PDB entry 8AB8 | electron microscopy, 2.60 A resolution | chains C and D of the 20 polymer chains in the assembly

# Chain C
Name: Cytochrome b
From: Yarrowia lipolytica
UniProt: Q9B6D0 (CYB_YARLI); residue numbers follow UniProt; this construct covers 1-385
Sequence (385 residues; numbered 1 to 385; the number before each row is that of its first residue):
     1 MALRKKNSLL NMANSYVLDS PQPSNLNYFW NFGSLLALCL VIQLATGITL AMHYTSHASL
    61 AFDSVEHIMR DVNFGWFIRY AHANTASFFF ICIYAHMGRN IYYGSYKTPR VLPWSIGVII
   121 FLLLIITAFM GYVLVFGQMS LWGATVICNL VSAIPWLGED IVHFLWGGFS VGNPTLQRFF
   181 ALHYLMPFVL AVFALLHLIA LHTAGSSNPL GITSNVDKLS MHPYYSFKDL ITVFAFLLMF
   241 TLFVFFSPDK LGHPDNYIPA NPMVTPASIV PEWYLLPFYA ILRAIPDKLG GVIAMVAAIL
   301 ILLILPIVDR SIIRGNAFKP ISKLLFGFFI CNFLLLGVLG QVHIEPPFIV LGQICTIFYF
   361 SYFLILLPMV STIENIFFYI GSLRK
Unresolved in the structure: 384-385
Metal / ion sites: heme Fe site 1: His82, His183; heme Fe site 2: His96, His197
Ligand contacts:
  - decylubiquinone (DCQ; 2-decyl-5,6-dimethoxy-3-methylcyclohexa-2,5-diene-1,4-dione): Leu122, Ile125, Trp142, Gly143, Val146, Ile147, Leu150, Ile269, Val270, Pro271, Leu275, Tyr279, Leu282, Met295, Val296, Ile299
  - heme (HEM), molecule 1: Trp30, Gly33, Ser34, Leu36, Ala37, Phe89, Ile93, His96, Met97, Arg99, Asn100, Ser105, Arg110, Pro113, Trp114, Gly117, Val118, Ile120, Phe121, Leu190, Ala194, His197, Leu198, Leu201, Ser206, Ser207
  - heme (HEM), molecule 2: Leu40, Gln43, Leu44, Gly47, Ile48, Leu50, Ala51, Tyr54, Val65, Arg79, His82, Ala83, Ala86, Phe89, Leu124, Thr127, Ala128, Gly131, Tyr132, Leu134, Val135, Phe180, His183, Tyr184, Pro187, Leu190, Tyr274
  - 1,2-diacyl-sn-glycero-3-phosphocholine (PC1): Asn27, Phe29, Tyr94, Ala95, Gly98, Arg99, Tyr102, Tyr103, Pro209, Ala317, Lys323, Phe326, Gly327, Ile330, Cys331, Phe333
  - phosphatidylethanolamine (PTY), molecule 1: Ser34, Ala37, Leu38, Val41, His222, Pro223, Ser226, Phe227, Asp229, Leu230, Val233, Phe234
  - phosphatidylethanolamine (PTY), molecule 2: Ile42, Phe74, Phe77, Phe234, Leu237, Phe240, Phe245
Swiss-Prot annotation at these positions:
  - binding site (heme b): His82, His96, His183, His197
  - binding site (a ubiquinone): His202

# Chain D
Name: YALI0A17468p
From: Yarrowia lipolytica
UniProt: Q6CGP7 (Q6CGP7_YARLI); residue numbers follow UniProt; this construct covers 1-330
Sequence (330 residues; row label = number of the first residue in the row):
     1 MRRRRIGVWP ENRRVSRLWV SLSPRSCVTC PVPTNQNPPI NNHHTPILTQ MFKAIPLRQA
    61 LLGISSAVCA GATTTYYYTT KAEAMTAAEH GLHPAEYPWP QNGMLSTFDH ASLRRGYQVY
   121 KEVCAACHSL DRIAWRNLVG VTHTTDEAKA FAEELEYDDE PDDEGNPRKR PGKLADYIPG
   181 PYPNEQAARA ANQGALPPDL SLIAKARHGG ADYIFALLTG YPDEPPAGVV LAPGMNYNPY
   241 FPGGGIGMAR TLFDGVVEYE DGTPATTSQM AKDVAAFLTW AAEPEHDERK KLGLKAIIVI
   301 SAMLGLSVYI KKFKWSPIKN RKFIYNPPKN
Unresolved in the structure: 1-84, 329-330
Metal / ion sites: heme c Fe: His128, Met248
Ligand contacts:
  - heme c (HEC): Val119, Val123, Cys124, Cys127, His128, Asn192, Ala195, Leu196, Pro197, Pro198, Leu200, Ile203, Arg207, Tyr213, Ile214, Leu217, Leu218, Phe241, Ile246, Gly247, Met248, Thr251, Leu252, Val274, Leu278
  - phosphatidylethanolamine (PTY): Leu292, Lys295, Ala296, Val299, Ile300, Met303

# Chain C / chain D interface
Residue-residue contacts - 71 pairs, chain C then chain D:
  Ser24(C) with Trp315(D); Arg321(D)
  Tyr28(C) with Lys311(D)
  Phe62(C) with Arg132(D); Leu202(D), hydrophobic
  Asp63(C) with Arg132(D), salt bridge
  Glu66(C) with Arg132(D); Leu202(D)
  Arg70(C) with Arg132(D); Ile133(D); Ser201(D), hydrogen bond (side chain-backbone); Leu202(D); Ala281(D), hydrogen bond (side chain-backbone); Ala282(D)
  Asp71(C) with Arg136(D), salt bridge
  Phe74(C) with Leu292(D), hydrophobic
  Trp76(C) with Glu285(D); Arg289(D); Leu292(D), hydrophobic
  Tyr80(C) with Lys205(D), hydrogen bond; Glu285(D)
  Asp217(C) with Arg321(D), salt bridge
  Leu219(C) with Trp315(D), hydrophobic; Ile318(D), hydrophobic
  Tyr224(C) with Lys314(D); Trp315(D), hydrogen bond (backbone-side chain); Ile318(D), hydrophobic
  Tyr225(C) with Trp315(D)
  Phe227(C) with Ile310(D), hydrophobic; Lys314(D)
  Lys228(C) with Lys311(D)
  Ile231(C) with Leu304(D); Ser307(D); Val308(D), hydrophobic; Lys311(D)
  Phe234(C) with Ile300(D); Met303(D), hydrophobic; Leu304(D), hydrophobic
  Leu237(C) with Ile300(D)
  Leu238(C) with Ile297(D), hydrophobic; Ile300(D), hydrophobic; Ser301(D); Leu304(D), hydrophobic
  Thr241(C) with Gly293(D); Ala296(D); Ile297(D); Ile300(D)
  Leu242(C) with Met104(D), hydrophobic; Ile297(D), hydrophobic
  Phe245(C) with Arg289(D), hydrogen bond (backbone-side chain); Leu292(D), hydrophobic; Gly293(D)
  Phe246(C) with Met104(D); Lys290(D); Gly293(D); Leu294(D); Ile297(D), hydrophobic
  Pro248(C) with Arg289(D)
  Asp249(C) with Lys205(D), salt bridge
  Pro254(C) with Lys205(D); Ala206(D); Arg207(D); His208(D)
  Tyr257(C) with Leu202(D); Lys205(D), hydrogen bond; Ala206(D), hydrophobic
  Ile258(C) with Ala206(D), hydrophobic; Arg207(D)
  His343(C) with Met85(D); His90(D)
  Glu345(C) with Met85(D), hydrogen bond (side chain-backbone)
Interface residues without a listed pair, chain C (38 interface residues in all): Met69, Leu230, Ala235, Val244, His253, Asp255, Pro259
Interface residues without a listed pair, chain D (36 interface residues in all): Tyr177, Pro284

# Overview
The interface between chain C and chain D involves 38 residues on one side and 36 on the other; the contacts
include 7 hydrogen bonds and 4 salt bridges. Polar pairs include Asp63(C)-Arg132(D), Asp71(C)-Arg136(D) and
Asp217(C)-Arg321(D).
Here chain C is Cytochrome b and chain D is YALI0A17468p, both from Yarrowia lipolytica. Entry 8AB8 (Complex
III2, b-position, with decylubiquinone and ascorbate-reduced) was determined by electron microscopy, deposited
together with 8AB6, 8AB7, 8AB9, 8ABA, 8ABB, 8ABE and 11 further entries.
